8WZC - chains A and D; structure by X-ray diffraction, 1.93 A resolution.

Chain A:
Name: Protein KHNYN
Organism: Homo sapiens
UniProtKB: O15037 (KHNYN_HUMAN); residues 477-636 here correspond to UniProt positions 436-595 (UniProt number = residue number - 41)
Amino-acid sequence (163 residues; row label = number of the first residue in the row):
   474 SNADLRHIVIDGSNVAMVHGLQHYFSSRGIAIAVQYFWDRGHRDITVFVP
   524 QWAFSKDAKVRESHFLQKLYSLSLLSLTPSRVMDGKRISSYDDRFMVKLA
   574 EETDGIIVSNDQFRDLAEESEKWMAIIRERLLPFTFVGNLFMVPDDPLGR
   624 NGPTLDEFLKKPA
Construct notes: expression tag (474-476); conflict Ala-526 (Arg485 in O15037)
Metal / ion sites: Mg2+ site 1: Asp-565, Asp-566 (shared with U5(D), A6(D) of chain D); Mg2+ site 2: Asp-566, Asp-584 (shared with U3(D), A6(D) of chain D)

Chain D:
Molecule: 5-nt RNA strand
Sequence (5 nucleotides; numbered 3 to 7; the number before each row is that of its first residue):
     3 UUUAU
Metal / ion sites: Mg2+ site 1: U3, A6 (shared with Asp-566(A), Asp-584(A) of chain A); Mg2+ site 2: U5, A6 (shared with Asp-565(A), Asp-566(A) of chain A)

Chain A / chain D interface:
Residue-residue contacts (20; chain A residue first):
  Asp-484(A) / U5(D)  sugar contact
  Ser-486(A) / U5(D)  sugar contact
  Asn-487(A) / U5(D)  hydrogen bond to the sugar
  Asn-487(A) / A6(D)  hydrogen bond to the sugar
  Met-490(A) / U5(D)  base contact
  Gln-495(A) / U5(D)  hydrogen bond to the base
  Gln-495(A) / A6(D)  hydrogen bond to the base
  Trp-525(A) / U4(D)  stacking on the base
  Ala-531(A) / U4(D)  base contact
  Arg-560(A) / U4(D)  base contact
  Tyr-564(A) / U3(D)  stacking on the base
  Tyr-564(A) / A6(D)  phosphate contact
  Asp-566(A) / A6(D)  phosphate contact
  Asn-583(A) / A6(D)  hydrogen bond to the sugar
  Asn-583(A) / U7(D)  sugar contact
  Asp-584(A) / U3(D)  phosphate contact
  Asp-584(A) / A6(D)  phosphate contact
  Asp-584(A) / U7(D)  phosphate contact
  Gln-585(A) / U7(D)  hydrogen bond to the phosphate
  Arg-587(A) / U7(D)  salt bridge to the phosphate
Also at the interface, not in a pair above, chain A (17 interface residues in all): Ser-562, Phe-586, Asp-588

Summary:
Chain A and chain D form an interface of 17 and 5 residues respectively, with 6 hydrogen bonds, 1 salt bridge
and 2 aromatic stacking contacts. Polar pairs include Gln-495(A)/U5(D), Gln-495(A)/A6(D) and Asn-487(A)/U5(D).
The Mg2+ site 2 is built by Asp-565(A), Asp-566(A), U5(D) and A6(D).
Chain A is Protein KHNYN (Homo sapiens) and chain D is a 5-nt RNA strand; the structure, NYN domain of human
KHNYN complex with RNA, was determined by X-ray diffraction.
